6B9Y - chains B and D of the 5 polymer chains in the assembly; structure by X-ray diffraction, 2.14 A resolution.

Chain B:
Molecule: Trastuzumab Fab heavy chain
Source organism: Homo sapiens
UniProt: Q6GMX6 (Q6GMX6_HUMAN); residues 109-223 here correspond to UniProt positions 124-238 (UniProt number = residue number + 15)
Amino-acid sequence (223 residues; row label = number of the first residue in the row):
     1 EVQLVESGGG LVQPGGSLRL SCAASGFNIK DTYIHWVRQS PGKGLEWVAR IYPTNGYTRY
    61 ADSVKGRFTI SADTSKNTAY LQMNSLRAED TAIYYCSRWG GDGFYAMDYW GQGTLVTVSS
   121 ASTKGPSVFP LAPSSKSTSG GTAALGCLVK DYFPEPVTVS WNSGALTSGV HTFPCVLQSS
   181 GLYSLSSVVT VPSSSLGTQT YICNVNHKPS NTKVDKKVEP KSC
Sequence notes: engineered mutation C175 (Ala190 in Q6GMX6)
Cystine bridges: C22-C96, C147-C203

Chain D:
Molecule: meditope
Amino-acid sequence (16 residues; each row starts with the number of its first residue; numbering starts at 0):
     0 XSQFDFCTRR LQSGGK
Not modelled in the structure: 0, 13-15
Modified / non-standard residues: ACE (acetyl group) at position 0

Chain B / chain D interface:
Pairs across the interface (16):
  Q39(B) with F3(D); F5(D)
  S40(B) with F3(D); F5(D)
  P41(B) with Q2(D); F3(D); F5(D)
  T91(B) with F5(D)
  A92(B) with F5(D), hydrophobic
  I93(B) with F3(D), hydrophobic; F5(D); R8(D)
  P174(B) with C6(D); T7(D)
  C175(B) with C6(D), disulfide
  Y183(B) with C6(D), hydrophobic
Interface residues without a listed pair, chain B (12 interface residues in all): L115, E155, V176
Disulfides between the chains: C175(B)-C6(D)

In short:
The interface between chain B and chain D involves 12 residues on one side and 6 on the other; the contacts
include 1 disulfide bond.
Here chain B is Trastuzumab Fab heavy chain (Homo sapiens) and chain D is meditope. Entry 6B9Y (Trastuzumab
Fab v3 in complex with 5-phenyl meditope variant) was determined by X-ray diffraction together with 6B9Z, 6BAE
and 6BAH from the same study.
